Entry 8R6K (X-ray diffraction, 2.19 A resolution); this record covers chain A.

# Chain A
Protein: Candida glabrata strain CBS138 chromosome C complete sequence
From: Nakaseomyces glabratus
UniProt: Q6FWV7 (Q6FWV7_CANGA); residues 128-237 here correspond to UniProt positions 108-217 (UniProt number = residue number - 20)
Amino-acid sequence (114 residues; numbered 124 to 237; the number before each row is that of its first residue):
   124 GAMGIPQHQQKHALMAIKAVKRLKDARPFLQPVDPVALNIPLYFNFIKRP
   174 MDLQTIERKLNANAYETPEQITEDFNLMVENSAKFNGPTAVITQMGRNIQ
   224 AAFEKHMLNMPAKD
Disordered / not traced: 124-125
Differences from the reference sequence: expression tag (124-127)
Ion coordination: K+: Asn-209 (shared with 1 residue of chain B)
Residues lining bound ligands: Y78 (6-methyl-N-[(5-methylfuran-2-yl)methyl]-3-(4-methylphenyl)-1,2,4-triazin-5-amine): Arg-150, Pro-151, Phe-152, Val-156, Leu-161, Ile-163, Tyr-166, Ser-205, Phe-208, Asn-209, Ile-215
Reported in the primary citation:
  - binding site for Y78: Arg-150, Pro-151, Leu-161, Ile-163, Tyr-166, Phe-208, Asn-209, Ile-215
  - specificity-determining residues: Arg-150 (proposed by the authors, not directly observed)
  - mutagenesis - Y166F: abolished binding to acetylated peptides

# In short
Chain A binds compound Y78. The paper reports a binding site for Y78 at Arg-150, Pro-151 and Leu-161 among
others; Y166F abolishes binding to acetylated peptides.
Chain A is Candida glabrata strain CBS138 chromosome C complete sequence (Nakaseomyces glabratus); the
structure, Crystal structure of Candida glabrata Bdf1 bromodomain 1 bound to a phenyltriazine ligand, was
determined by X-ray diffraction, deposited together with 8R6I, 8R6J, 8R6L, 8R6M and 8R6N.
